Entry 8B0F (electron microscopy, 3.00 A resolution); this record covers chains B and C of the 7 polymer chains in the assembly.

# Chain B
Protein: Complement component C6
Organism: Homo sapiens
UniProt: P13671 (CO6_HUMAN); numbering as in UniProt (aligned over 1-934)
Amino-acid sequence (934 residues; each row starts with the number of its first residue):
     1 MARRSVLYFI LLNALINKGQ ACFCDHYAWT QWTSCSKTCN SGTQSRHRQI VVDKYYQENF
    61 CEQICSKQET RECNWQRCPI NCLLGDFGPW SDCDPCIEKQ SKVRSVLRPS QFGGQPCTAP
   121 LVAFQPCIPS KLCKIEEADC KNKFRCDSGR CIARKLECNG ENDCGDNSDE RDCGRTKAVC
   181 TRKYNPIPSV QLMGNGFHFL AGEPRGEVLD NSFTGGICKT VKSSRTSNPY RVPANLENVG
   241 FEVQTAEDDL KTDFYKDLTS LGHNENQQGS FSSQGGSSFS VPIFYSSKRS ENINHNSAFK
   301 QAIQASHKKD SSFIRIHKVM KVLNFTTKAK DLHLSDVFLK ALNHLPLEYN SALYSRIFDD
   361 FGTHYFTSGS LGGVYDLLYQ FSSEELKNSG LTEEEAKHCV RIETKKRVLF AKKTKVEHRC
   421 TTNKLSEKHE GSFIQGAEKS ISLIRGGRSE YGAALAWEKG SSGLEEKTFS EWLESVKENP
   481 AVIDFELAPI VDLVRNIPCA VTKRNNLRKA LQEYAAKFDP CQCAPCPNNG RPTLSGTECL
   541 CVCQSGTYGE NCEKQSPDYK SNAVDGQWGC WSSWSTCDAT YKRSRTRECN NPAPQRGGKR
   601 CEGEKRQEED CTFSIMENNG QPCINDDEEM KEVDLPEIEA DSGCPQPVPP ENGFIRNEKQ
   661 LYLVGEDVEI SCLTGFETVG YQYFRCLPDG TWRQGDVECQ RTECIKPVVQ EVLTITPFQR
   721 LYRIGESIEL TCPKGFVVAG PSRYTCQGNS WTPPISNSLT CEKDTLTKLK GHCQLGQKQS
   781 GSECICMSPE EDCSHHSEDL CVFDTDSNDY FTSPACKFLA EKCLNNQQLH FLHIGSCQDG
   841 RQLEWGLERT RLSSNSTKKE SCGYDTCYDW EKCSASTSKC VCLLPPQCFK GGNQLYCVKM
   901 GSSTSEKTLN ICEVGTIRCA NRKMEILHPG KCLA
Unresolved in the structure: 1-21, 281-284, 409-411, 764-934
UniProt features mapped onto this chain:
  - binding site (Ca(2+)): L156, N159, E161, D163, D169, E170
  - glycosylation: W29 (C-linked (Man) tryptophan), W32 (C-linked (Man) tryptophan), T38 (O-linked (Fuc...) threonine), W90 (C-linked (Man) tryptophan), N324 (N-linked (GlcNAc...) asparagine), T392 (O-linked (Fuc...) threonine), W568 (C-linked (Man) tryptophan), W571 (C-linked (Man) tryptophan), W574 (C-linked (Man) tryptophan), N855 (N-linked (GlcNAc...) asparagine)
  - natural variant: A119 (A119E: In allotype C6 A)
Disulfides: C22-C61, C24-C65, C35-C73, C39-C78, C82-C117, C93-C127, C96-C133, C140-C151, C146-C164, C158-C173, C180-C218, C399-C420, C499-C623, C521-C570, C523-C539, C526-C541, C543-C552, C577-C611, C589-C601, C644-C686, C672-C699, C704-C746, C732-C761
Covalent attachments: N-acetylglucosamine (NAG) linked to N324

# Chain C
Protein: Complement component C7
Organism: Homo sapiens
UniProt: P10643 (CO7_HUMAN); residue numbers follow UniProt; this construct covers 1-843
Amino-acid sequence (843 residues; numbered 1 to 843; the number before each row is that of its first residue):
     1 MKVISLFILV GFIGEFQSFS SASSPVNCQW DFYAPWSECN GCTKTQTRRR SVAVYGQYGG
    61 QPCVGNAFET QSCEPTRGCP TEEGCGERFR CFSGQCISKS LVCNGDSDCD EDSADEDRCE
   121 DSERRPSCDI DKPPPNIELT GNGYNELTGQ FRNRVINTKS FGGQCRKVFS GDGKDFYRLS
   181 GNVLSYTFQV KINNDFNYEF YNSTWSYVKH TSTEHTSSSR KRSFFRSSSS SSRSYTSHTN
   241 EIHKGKSYQL LVVENTVEVA QFINNNPEFL QLAEPFWKEL SHLPSLYDYS AYRRLIDQYG
   301 THYLQSGSLG GEYRVLFYVD SEKLKQNDFN SVEEKKCKSS GWHFVVKFSS HGCKELENAL
   361 KAASGTQNNV LRGEPFIRGG GAGFISGLSY LELDNPAGNK RRYSAWAESV TNLPQVIKQK
   421 LTPLYELVKE VPCASVKKLY LKWALEEYLD EFDPCHCRPC QNGGLATVEG THCLCHCKPY
   481 TFGAACEQGV LVGNQAGGVD GGWSCWSSWS PCVQGKKTRS RECNNPPPSG GGRSCVGETT
   541 ESTQCEDEEL EHLRLLEPHC FPLSLVPTEF CPSPPALKDG FVQDEGTMFP VGKNVVYTCN
   601 EGYSLIGNPV ARCGEDLRWL VGEMHCQKIA CVLPVLMDGI QSHPQKPFYT VGEKVTVSCS
   661 GGMSLEGPSA FLCGSSLKWS PEMKNARCVQ KENPLTQAVP KCQRWEKLQN SRCVCKMPYE
   721 CGPSLDVCAQ DERSKRILPL TVCKMHVLHC QGRNYTLTGR DSCTLPASAE KACGACPLWG
   781 KCDAESSKCV CREASECEEE GFSICVEVNG KEQTMSECEA GALRCRGQSI SVTSIRPCAA
   841 ETQ
Unresolved in the structure: 1-22, 693-843
UniProt features mapped onto this chain:
  - glycosylation: W36 (C-linked (Man) tryptophan), N202 (N-linked (GlcNAc...) asparagine), W503 (C-linked (Man) tryptophan), W506 (C-linked (Man) tryptophan), W509 (C-linked (Man) tryptophan), T696 (O-linked (GalNAc...) threonine), N754 (N-linked (GlcNAc...) (complex) asparagine)
  - natural variant: R220 (R220Q: In C7D), G379 (G379R: In C7D), S389 (S389T: Confirmed at protein level), R521 (R521S: In C7D), T587 (T587P: Confirmed at protein level), E682 (E682Q: In C7D), R687 (R687H: In C7D)
Disulfides: C28-C63, C39-C73, C42-C79, C85-C96, C91-C109, C103-C119, C128-C165, C337-C353, C433-C560, C455-C505, C457-C473, C460-C475, C477-C486, C512-C545, C523-C535, C571-C613, C599-C626, C631-C673, C659-C688

# Interface between chain B and chain C
Contacting residue pairs - 167 pairs, chain B then chain C:
  F23(B) - S203(C)
  F23(B) - T204(C)
  F23(B) - W205(C)  hydrophobic
  D25(B) - S203(C)  hydrogen bond
  H26(B) - W205(C)
  S34(B) - G530(C)  hydrogen bond (side chain-backbone)
  C35(B) - A496(C)
  T38(B) - G532(C)
  T38(B) - R533(C)
  Q44(B) - Q495(C)
  Y55(B) - W205(C)
  R71(B) - N494(C)  hydrogen bond
  R71(B) - Q495(C)
  N74(B) - A496(C)
  N74(B) - R533(C)  hydrogen bond
  Q76(B) - R533(C)
  P79(B) - V536(C)  hydrophobic
  N81(B) - V536(C)
  N81(B) - G537(C)  hydrogen bond (side chain-backbone)
  N81(B) - E538(C)  hydrogen bond
  D86(B) - Q544(C)
  W90(B) - E548(C)  hydrogen bond
  K102(B) - E548(C)  salt bridge
  R108(B) - E538(C)  salt bridge
  G113(B) - V536(C)
  Q115(B) - R521(C)
  Q115(B) - G537(C)
  Q115(B) - E538(C)  hydrogen bond (side chain-backbone)
  Q115(B) - E541(C)
  P120(B) - Y425(C)
  Q125(B) - H552(C)  hydrogen bond
  P126(B) - S435(C)
  P126(B) - H552(C)  hydrogen bond (backbone-side chain)
  I128(B) - L556(C)  hydrophobic
  N162(B) - C165(C)
  G165(B) - G163(C)
  G165(B) - Q164(C)
  G165(B) - C165(C)
  N167(B) - S127(C)  hydrogen bond (side chain-backbone)
  K183(B) - K167(C)
  P186(B) - F169(C)  hydrophobic
  P186(B) - F176(C)
  L192(B) - T187(C)
  L192(B) - Q189(C)
  N195(B) - S185(C)  hydrogen bond
  N195(B) - T187(C)
  N195(B) - Q261(C)
  E203(B) - K420(C)  salt bridge
  R205(B) - I263(C)
  G206(B) - L184(C)
  G206(B) - I263(C)
  E207(B) - R166(C)  salt bridge
  E207(B) - L179(C)
  E207(B) - L184(C)  hydrogen bond (backbone-backbone)
  E207(B) - S185(C)  hydrogen bond
  E207(B) - Y186(C)
  V337(B) - N182(C)
  V337(B) - L184(C)  hydrophobic
  V337(B) - N265(C)
  K340(B) - F269(C)
  H344(B) - F269(C)
  R356(B) - N266(C)  hydrogen bond
  R356(B) - E268(C)  salt bridge
  D360(B) - L184(C)
  D360(B) - N266(C)  hydrogen bond
  F361(B) - L184(C)  hydrophobic
  K412(B) - R222(C)
  K412(B) - S223(C)  hydrogen bond (backbone-side chain)
  K412(B) - F224(C)
  K413(B) - R222(C)
  K413(B) - S223(C)
  T414(B) - K221(C)
  T414(B) - R222(C)  hydrogen bond (backbone-backbone)
  K415(B) - R220(C)
  K415(B) - K221(C)
  V416(B) - S219(C)
  V416(B) - R220(C)  hydrogen bond (backbone-backbone)
  E417(B) - S218(C)
  E417(B) - S219(C)  hydrogen bond
  H418(B) - S217(C)
  H418(B) - S218(C)  hydrogen bond (backbone-backbone)
  R419(B) - T216(C)
  R419(B) - S217(C)
  C420(B) - H215(C)
  C420(B) - T216(C)  hydrogen bond (backbone-backbone)
  T421(B) - E214(C)  hydrogen bond (side chain-backbone)
  T421(B) - H215(C)  hydrogen bond
  T422(B) - T213(C)
  T422(B) - E214(C)  hydrogen bond (backbone-backbone)
  N423(B) - S212(C)
  N423(B) - T213(C)  hydrogen bond
  K424(B) - T211(C)
  K424(B) - S212(C)  hydrogen bond (backbone-backbone)
  L425(B) - H210(C)
  S426(B) - V208(C)
  S426(B) - K209(C)
  S426(B) - H210(C)  hydrogen bond (backbone-backbone)
  E427(B) - Y207(C)  hydrogen bond
  E427(B) - V208(C)
  E427(B) - K209(C)  salt bridge
  K428(B) - Y207(C)
  K428(B) - V208(C)  hydrogen bond (backbone-backbone)
  H429(B) - S206(C)
  H429(B) - Y207(C)
  E430(B) - W205(C)
  E430(B) - S206(C)  hydrogen bond (backbone-backbone)
  G431(B) - T204(C)
  S432(B) - S203(C)
  S432(B) - T204(C)  hydrogen bond (backbone-backbone)
  F433(B) - N202(C)
  F433(B) - S203(C)
  I434(B) - F200(C)
  I434(B) - Y201(C)
  I434(B) - N202(C)  hydrogen bond (backbone-backbone)
  Q435(B) - F200(C)
  G436(B) - E199(C)
  G436(B) - F200(C)  hydrogen bond (backbone-backbone)
  A437(B) - Y198(C)
  E438(B) - N197(C)
  E438(B) - Y198(C)  hydrogen bond (backbone-backbone)
  K439(B) - F196(C)
  S440(B) - N194(C)
  S440(B) - D195(C)
  S440(B) - F196(C)  hydrogen bond (backbone-backbone)
  I441(B) - N194(C)
  S442(B) - I192(C)
  S442(B) - N193(C)
  S442(B) - N194(C)  hydrogen bond (backbone-backbone)
  L443(B) - I192(C)
  L443(B) - N193(C)
  I444(B) - V190(C)
  I444(B) - K191(C)
  I444(B) - I192(C)  hydrogen bond (backbone-backbone)
  R445(B) - V190(C)
  R445(B) - K191(C)
  G446(B) - V190(C)  hydrogen bond (backbone-backbone)
  G447(B) - V190(C)
  R448(B) - G171(C)  hydrogen bond (side chain-backbone)
  R448(B) - D172(C)  hydrogen bond (side chain-backbone)
  R448(B) - K174(C)
  S449(B) - D172(C)  hydrogen bond (backbone-side chain)
  S449(B) - I192(C)
  S449(B) - A407(C)  hydrogen bond (side chain-backbone)
  S449(B) - T411(C)
  E450(B) - E408(C)
  G452(B) - I192(C)
  A453(B) - I192(C)
  A453(B) - Y403(C)  hydrophobic
  A456(B) - I192(C)  hydrophobic
  A456(B) - N194(C)  hydrogen bond (backbone-side chain)
  W457(B) - N194(C)
  W457(B) - F196(C)  hydrophobic
  W457(B) - E254(C)
  W457(B) - Y313(C)  hydrophobic
  W457(B) - A397(C)
  W457(B) - G398(C)  hydrogen bond (side chain-backbone)
  W457(B) - K400(C)
  W457(B) - Y403(C)  hydrophobic
  K459(B) - F196(C)
  K459(B) - Y198(C)  hydrogen bond
  E478(B) - K174(C)  salt bridge
  N479(B) - G171(C)
  N479(B) - D172(C)
  N479(B) - F188(C)  hydrogen bond (side chain-backbone)
  N479(B) - Q189(C)
  A481(B) - Q189(C)
  V482(B) - Q189(C)
Interface residues without a listed pair, chain B (98 interface residues in all): L83, Q100, G114, T118, C127, D166, P204, D336, A341, P480
Interface residues without a listed pair, chain C (99 interface residues in all): D129, G181, V252, T256, E258, N399, S404, V410, K516, G531, S534, L553

# Summary
98 residues of chain B face 99 of chain C across their interface, with 47 hydrogen bonds and 7 salt bridges.
Polar contacts include K102(B)-E548(C), R108(B)-E538(C) and E203(B)-K420(C). N-acetylglucosamine is covalently
linked to N324(B). UniProt lists 6 Ca2+-binding residues on chain B.
Chain B is Complement component C6 and chain C is Complement component C7, both from Homo sapiens; the
structure, CryoEM structure of C5b8-CD59, was determined by electron microscopy.
